2FH3 - chain A; structure by X-ray diffraction, 2.87 A resolution.

Chain A:
Name: Gelsolin
Source organism: Homo sapiens
Notes: fragment: C-terminal half domain
UniProtKB: P06396 (GELS_HUMAN); residues 412-755 here correspond to UniProt positions 439-782 (UniProt number = residue number + 27)
Sequence (344 residues; each row starts with the number of its first residue):
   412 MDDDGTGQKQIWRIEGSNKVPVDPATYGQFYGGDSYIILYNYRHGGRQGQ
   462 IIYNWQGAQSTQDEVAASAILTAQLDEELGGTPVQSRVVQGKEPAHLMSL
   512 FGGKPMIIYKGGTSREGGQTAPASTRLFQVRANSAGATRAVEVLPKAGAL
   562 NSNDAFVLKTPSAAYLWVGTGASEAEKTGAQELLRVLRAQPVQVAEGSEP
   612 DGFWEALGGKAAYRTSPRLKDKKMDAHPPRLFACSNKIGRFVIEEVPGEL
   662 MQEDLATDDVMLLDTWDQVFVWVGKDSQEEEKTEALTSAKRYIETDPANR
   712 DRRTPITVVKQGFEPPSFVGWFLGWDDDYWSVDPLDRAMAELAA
Unresolved in the structure: 636-637, 708-714, 742-755
Metal / ion sites: Ca2+ site 1: Gly444, Asp445, Glu475, Thr524; Ca2+ site 2: Asn564, Asp565, Glu587; Ca2+ site 3: Asp669, Asp670, Glu692
UniProt features mapped onto this chain:
  - binding site (Ca(2+)): Gly444, Asp445, Glu475, Asp487, Gly492, Pro494, Thr524, Asn564, Asp565, Glu587, Asp669, Asp670, Glu692
  - modified residue: Tyr438 (Phosphotyrosine), Lys557 (N6-acetyllysine), Tyr576 (Phosphotyrosine), Tyr624 (Phosphotyrosine), Thr715 (Phosphothreonine)

Summary:
Gly444, Asp445, Glu475 and Thr524 form the Ca2+ site 1. The Ca2+ site 2 is built by Asn564, Asp565 and Glu587.
From UniProt: 13 Ca2+-binding residues.
Chain A is Gelsolin (Homo sapiens); the structure, C-terminal half of gelsolin soaked in low calcium at pH 8,
was determined by X-ray diffraction, deposited together with 2FH1, 2FH2 and 2FH4.
